PDB entry 2IGY | X-ray diffraction, 2.60 A resolution | chain A

== Chain A ==
Name: Plasmepsin-2
Source organism: Plasmodium falciparum
Notes: EC 3.4.23.39
UniProtKB: P46925 (PLM2_PLAFA); residues 1-329 here correspond to UniProt positions 125-453 (UniProt number = residue number + 124)
Amino-acid sequence (329 residues; each row starts with the number of its first residue):
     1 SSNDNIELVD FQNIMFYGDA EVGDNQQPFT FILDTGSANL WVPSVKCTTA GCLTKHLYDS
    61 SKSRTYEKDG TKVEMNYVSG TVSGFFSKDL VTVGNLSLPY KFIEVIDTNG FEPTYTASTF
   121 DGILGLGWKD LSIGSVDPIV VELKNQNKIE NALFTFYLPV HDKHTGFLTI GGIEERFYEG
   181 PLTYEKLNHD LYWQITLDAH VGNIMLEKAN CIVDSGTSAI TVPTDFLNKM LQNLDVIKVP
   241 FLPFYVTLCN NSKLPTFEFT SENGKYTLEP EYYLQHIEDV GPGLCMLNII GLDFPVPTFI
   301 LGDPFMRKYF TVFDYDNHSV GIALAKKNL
Cystine bridges: C47-C52, C249-C285
Residues lining bound ligands: A2T (N-[1-(3-methylbutyl)piperidin-4-yl]-N-{4-[methyl(pyridin-4-yl)amino]benzyl}-4-pentylbenzamide): I14, M15, I32, D34, G36, S37, W41, V42, P43, M75, Y77, V82, V105, F111, T114, Y115, F120, D121, G122, I123, Y192, I212, D214, G216, S218, F294, I300
Swiss-Prot annotation at these positions:
  - active site: D34, D214

== Overview ==
Bound to chain A: compound A2T. UniProt lists active-site residues D34 and D214.
Chain A is Plasmepsin-2 (Plasmodium falciparum); the structure, Achiral, Cheap and Potent Inhibitors of
Plasmepsins II, was determined by X-ray diffraction together with 2IGX from the same study.
